Entry 4Y16 (X-ray diffraction, 2.60 A resolution); this record covers chains A and B of the 4 polymer chains in the assembly.

== Chain A ==
Molecule: Antigen-presenting glycoprotein CD1d1
Organism: Mus musculus
Notes: fragment: Ectodomain
UniProt: P11609 (CD1D1_MOUSE); residues 1-279 here correspond to UniProt positions 19-297 (UniProt number = residue number + 18)
Chain sequence (285 residues; row label = number of the first residue in the row):
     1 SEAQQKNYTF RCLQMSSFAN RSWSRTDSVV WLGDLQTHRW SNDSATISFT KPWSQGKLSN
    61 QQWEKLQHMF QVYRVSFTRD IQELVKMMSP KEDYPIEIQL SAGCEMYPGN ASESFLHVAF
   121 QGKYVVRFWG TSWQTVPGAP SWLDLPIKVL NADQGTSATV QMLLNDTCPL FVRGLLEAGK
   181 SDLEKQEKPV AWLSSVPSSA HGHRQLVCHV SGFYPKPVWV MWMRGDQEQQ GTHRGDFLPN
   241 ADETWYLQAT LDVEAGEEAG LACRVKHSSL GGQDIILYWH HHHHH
Not modelled in the structure: 1-5, 198-203, 280-285
Cystine bridges: Cys104-Cys168, Cys208-Cys263
Glycans and other covalent adducts: N-acetylglucosamine (NAG) linked to Asn20, Asn42; glycan linked to Asn165
Construct notes: variant His201 (Asp219 in P11609); expression tag (280-285)
Residues lining bound ligands: 48G (N-[(2S,3S,4R)-3,4-dihydroxy-1-{[6-O-(naphthalen-1-ylcarbamoyl)-alpha-D-galactopyranosyl]oxy}octadecan-2-yl]hexacosanamide): Phe10, Cys12, Gln14, Ser28, Val30, His38, Trp40, Ile47, Trp63, Leu66, Met69, Phe70, Tyr73, Ser76, Phe77, Asp80, Ile81, Leu84, Val85, Leu100, Ala102, Gly103, Leu116, Val118, Phe120, Trp133, Trp142, Leu143, Pro146, Leu150, Asp153, Gly155, Thr156, Thr159, Val160, Leu163, Leu164, Thr167, Cys168, Phe171
Curated features (UniProtKB/Swiss-Prot):
  - binding site (a D-galactosylceramide): Asp80, Asp153 to Thr156
  - glycosylation (N-linked (GlcNAc...) asparagine): Asn7, Asn20, Asn42, Asn110, Asn165

== Chain B ==
Molecule: Beta-2-microglobulin
Organism: Mus musculus
UniProt: P01887 (B2MG_MOUSE); residues 1-99 here correspond to UniProt positions 21-119 (UniProt number = residue number + 20)
Chain sequence (99 residues; each row starts with the number of its first residue):
     1 IQKTPQIQVY SRHPPENGKP NILNCYVTQF HPPHIEIQML KNGKKIPKVE MSDMSFSKDW
    61 SFYILAHTEF TPTETDTYAC RVKHASMAEP KTVYWDRDM
Not modelled in the structure: 1
Cystine bridges: Cys25-Cys80

== How chain A and chain B interact ==
Contacting residue pairs (56; chain A residue first):
  Leu13(A) - Ser55(B)
  Leu13(A) - Phe56(B)
  Gln14(A) - Phe56(B)
  Met15(A) - Met54(B)
  Met15(A) - Ser55(B)
  Met15(A) - Phe56(B)  hydrophobic
  Met15(A) - Phe62(B)  hydrophobic
  Ser17(A) - Pro33(B)
  Val29(A) - Asp53(B)
  Val29(A) - Met54(B)
  Val29(A) - Ser55(B)
  Trp31(A) - Ser55(B)  hydrogen bond
  Trp31(A) - Tyr63(B)
  Gln36(A) - Asp53(B)  hydrogen bond
  Arg39(A) - Asp53(B)  salt bridge
  Glu97(A) - Pro33(B)
  Glu97(A) - Phe62(B)
  Gln99(A) - Phe56(B)
  Gln99(A) - Trp60(B)  hydrogen bond (side chain-backbone)
  Gln99(A) - Phe62(B)
  Leu100(A) - Phe56(B)
  Ser101(A) - Trp60(B)
  His117(A) - Trp60(B)
  Ala119(A) - Trp60(B)  hydrophobic
  Gly122(A) - Trp60(B)
  Tyr124(A) - Trp60(B)
  Val190(A) - Pro14(B)
  Trp192(A) - Ser11(B)
  Trp192(A) - His13(B)
  Trp192(A) - Pro14(B)  hydrophobic
  Trp192(A) - Pro15(B)
  Ser194(A) - Asp98(B)  hydrogen bond (side chain-backbone)
  Ser195(A) - Asp98(B)
  Val196(A) - Asp98(B)
  Val196(A) - Met99(B)
  Val207(A) - Asp98(B)
  His209(A) - Asp98(B)
  Ser211(A) - Arg12(B)  hydrogen bond (side chain-backbone)
  Gly212(A) - Arg12(B)
  Leu238(A) - Gln8(B)
  Leu238(A) - Tyr10(B)
  Leu238(A) - Tyr26(B)  hydrophobic
  Pro239(A) - Tyr10(B)  hydrogen bond (backbone-side chain)
  Pro239(A) - Tyr26(B)  hydrophobic
  Pro239(A) - Leu65(B)
  Asn240(A) - Tyr10(B)
  Asn240(A) - Arg12(B)
  Asn240(A) - Asn24(B)  hydrogen bond
  Asn240(A) - Leu65(B)
  Ala241(A) - Leu65(B)
  Ala241(A) - His67(B)
  Asp242(A) - Arg12(B)  salt bridge
  Thr244(A) - Arg12(B)
  Tyr246(A) - Tyr10(B)  hydrophobic
  Tyr246(A) - Ser11(B)
  Gln248(A) - Met99(B)
Also at the interface, not in a pair above, chain A (34 interface residues in all): Val118
Also at the interface, not in a pair above, chain B (24 interface residues in all): His31, Asp96, Arg97

== In short ==
The interface between chain A and chain B involves 34 residues on one side and 24 on the other; the contacts
include 7 hydrogen bonds and 2 salt bridges. Polar pairs include Arg39(A)-Asp53(B), Asp242(A)-Arg12(B) and
Trp31(A)-Ser55(B). Ligands of chain A: compound 48G.
Here chain A is Antigen-presenting glycoprotein CD1d1 and chain B is Beta-2-microglobulin, both from Mus
musculus. Entry 4Y16 (Crystal structure of the mCD1d/NC-aGC/iNKTCR ternary complex) was determined by X-ray
diffraction.
